Entry 6Y12 (X-ray diffraction, 1.70 A resolution); this record covers chain A.

# Chain A
Name: Alpha-ketoglutarate-dependent L-arginine hydroxylase
Source organism: Streptomyces vinaceus
Notes: EC 1.14.11.41
Reference sequence: Q6WZB0 (ARGHX_STRVI); residue numbers follow UniProt; this construct covers 1-358
Chain sequence (358 residues; row label = number of the first residue in the row):
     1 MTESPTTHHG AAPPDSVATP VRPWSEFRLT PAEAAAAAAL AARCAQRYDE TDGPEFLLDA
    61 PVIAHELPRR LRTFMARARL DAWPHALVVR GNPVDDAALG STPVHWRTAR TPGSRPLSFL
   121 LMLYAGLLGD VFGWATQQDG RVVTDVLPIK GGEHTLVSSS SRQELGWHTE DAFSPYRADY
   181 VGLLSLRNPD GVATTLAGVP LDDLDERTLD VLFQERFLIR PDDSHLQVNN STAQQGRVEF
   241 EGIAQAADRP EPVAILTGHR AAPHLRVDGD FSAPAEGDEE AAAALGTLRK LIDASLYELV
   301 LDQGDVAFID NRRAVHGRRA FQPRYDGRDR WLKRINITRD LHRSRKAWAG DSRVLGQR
Not modelled in the structure: 1-20, 232-237, 357-358
UniProt features mapped onto this chain:
  - binding site (L-arginine): L156 to S158, D268 to D270, R334
  - binding site (Fe cation): H168, E170, H316
  - binding site (2-oxoglutarate): T194, R330, R334
Bound ions: Fe ion: H168, E170, H316 (together with (2S,3S)-3-hydroxyarginine, succinic acid)
Small-molecule neighbours:
  - succinic acid (SIN): V146, S158, L165, H168, E170, L183, T194, H316, G317, R318, R330, L332, R334
  - (2S,3S)-3-hydroxyarginine (ZZU): Q137, L156, V157, S158, L165, G166, H168, E170, D222, S224, D268, D270, F271, R334
From the paper describing this entry:
  - Fe ion coordination: H168, E170, H316
  - binding site for succinic acid: R330
  - binding site for (2S,3S)-3-hydroxyarginine: E170, S224, D270
  - conformationally variable residues (order/disorder transition): R334

# Overview
Chain A binds succinic acid and (2S,3S)-3-hydroxyarginine. H168, E170 and H316 form the Fe ion site. Curated
annotation (UniProt) lists 7 L-arginine-binding residues, 3 Fe cation-binding residues and 3 residues binding
2-oxoglutarate. The paper reports a binding site for (2S,3S)-3-hydroxyarginine at E170, S224 and D270; a
binding site for succinic acid at R330.
Chain A is Alpha-ketoglutarate-dependent L-arginine hydroxylase (Streptomyces vinaceus); the structure,
Arginine hydroxylase VioC in complex with (3S)-OH-Arg, succinate and Fe after oxygen exposure using FT-SSX
methods, was determined by X-ray diffraction together with 6Y0O, 6Y0Q and 6YPV from the same study.
